9CYY - chains M and m of the 29 polymer chains in the assembly; structure by electron microscopy, 3.00 A resolution.

[Chain M (and m)]
Name: Lambda 1
Organism: Mammalian orthoreovirus 3 Dearing
Notes: chain m of this document is another copy of the same molecule, construct and numbering; everything in this record applies to it too
Reference sequence: F1ARN3 (F1ARN3_9REOV); residue numbers follow UniProt; this construct covers 1-1275
Chain sequence (1275 residues; row label = number of the first residue in the row):
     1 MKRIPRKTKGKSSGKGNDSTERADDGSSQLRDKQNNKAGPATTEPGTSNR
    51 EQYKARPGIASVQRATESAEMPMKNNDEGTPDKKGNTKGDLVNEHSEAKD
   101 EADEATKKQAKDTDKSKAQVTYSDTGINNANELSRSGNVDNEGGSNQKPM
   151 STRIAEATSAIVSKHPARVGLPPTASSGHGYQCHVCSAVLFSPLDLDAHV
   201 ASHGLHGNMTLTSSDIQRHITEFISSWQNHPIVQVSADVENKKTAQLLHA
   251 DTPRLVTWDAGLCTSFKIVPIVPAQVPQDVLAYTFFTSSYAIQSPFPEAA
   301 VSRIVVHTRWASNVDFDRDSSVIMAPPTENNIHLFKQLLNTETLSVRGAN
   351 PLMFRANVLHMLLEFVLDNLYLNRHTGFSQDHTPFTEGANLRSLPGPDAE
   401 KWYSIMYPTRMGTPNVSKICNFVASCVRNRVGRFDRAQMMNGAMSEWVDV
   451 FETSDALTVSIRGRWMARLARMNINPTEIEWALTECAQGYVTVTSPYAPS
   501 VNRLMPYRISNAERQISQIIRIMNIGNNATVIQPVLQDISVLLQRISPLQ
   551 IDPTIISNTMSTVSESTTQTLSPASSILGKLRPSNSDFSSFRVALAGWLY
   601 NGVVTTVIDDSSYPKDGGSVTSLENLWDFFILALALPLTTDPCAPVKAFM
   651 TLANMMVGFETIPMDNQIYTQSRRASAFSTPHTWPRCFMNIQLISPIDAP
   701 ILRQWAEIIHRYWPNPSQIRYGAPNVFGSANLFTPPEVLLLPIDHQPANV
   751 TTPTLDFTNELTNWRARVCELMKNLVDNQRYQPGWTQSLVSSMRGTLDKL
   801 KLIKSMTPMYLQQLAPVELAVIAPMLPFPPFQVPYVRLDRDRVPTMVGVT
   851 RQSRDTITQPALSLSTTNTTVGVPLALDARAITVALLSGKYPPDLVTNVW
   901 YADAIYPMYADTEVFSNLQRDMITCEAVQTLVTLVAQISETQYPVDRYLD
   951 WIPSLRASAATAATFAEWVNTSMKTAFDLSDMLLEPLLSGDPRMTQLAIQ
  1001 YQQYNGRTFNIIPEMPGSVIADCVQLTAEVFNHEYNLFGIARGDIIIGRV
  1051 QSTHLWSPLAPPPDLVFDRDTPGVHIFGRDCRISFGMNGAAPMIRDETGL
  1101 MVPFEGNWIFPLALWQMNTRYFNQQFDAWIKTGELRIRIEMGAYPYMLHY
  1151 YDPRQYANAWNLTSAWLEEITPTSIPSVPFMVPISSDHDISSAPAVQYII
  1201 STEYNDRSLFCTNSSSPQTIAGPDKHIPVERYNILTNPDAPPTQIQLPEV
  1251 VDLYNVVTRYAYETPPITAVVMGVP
Disordered / not traced: 1-180, 209-216 (chain m: 14-39, 168-1275)

[Chain M / chain m interface]
Residue-residue contacts (128):
  Gln182(M) - Glu44(m)
  Gln182(M) - Thr47(m)
  Gln217(M) - Lys2(m)  hydrogen bond
  Trp227(M) - Glu51(m)
  Gln228(M) - Tyr53(m)
  Asn229(M) - Asn49(m)
  Ile232(M) - Gln63(m)
  Asp238(M) - Lys7(m)
  Gln246(M) - Gln63(m)  hydrogen bond
  Gln246(M) - Glu67(m)
  Leu247(M) - Glu67(m)
  Leu247(M) - Glu70(m)
  His249(M) - Glu67(m)  salt bridge
  His249(M) - Glu70(m)  salt bridge
  His249(M) - Met71(m)  hydrogen bond
  His249(M) - Pro72(m)
  Asp251(M) - Lys7(m)  salt bridge
  Arg254(M) - Ile4(m)
  Asp315(M) - Lys2(m)
  Asp315(M) - Arg3(m)
  Asp315(M) - Ile4(m)  hydrogen bond (backbone-backbone)
  Phe316(M) - Ile4(m)
  Phe316(M) - Arg6(m)
  Asp317(M) - Arg6(m)  hydrogen bond (backbone-side chain)
  Arg318(M) - Arg6(m)  hydrogen bond (backbone-side chain)
  Asp319(M) - Arg6(m)
  Asp319(M) - Gly10(m)
  Asp319(M) - Lys11(m)  hydrogen bond (side chain-backbone)
  Asp319(M) - Ser12(m)  hydrogen bond (side chain-backbone)
  Ser321(M) - Lys11(m)  hydrogen bond (backbone-side chain)
  Glu342(M) - Ser151(m)
  Glu342(M) - Ile154(m)
  Glu342(M) - Ala155(m)
  Glu364(M) - Lys11(m)  salt bridge
  Met523(M) - Arg135(m)  hydrogen bond (backbone-side chain)
  Asn524(M) - Met73(m)
  Asn524(M) - Lys74(m)  hydrogen bond (side chain-backbone)
  Asn524(M) - Asn76(m)  hydrogen bond (side chain-backbone)
  Ile525(M) - Met73(m)  hydrophobic
  Ile525(M) - Asn76(m)  hydrogen bond (backbone-side chain)
  Gly526(M) - Ser134(m)  hydrogen bond (backbone-side chain)
  Asn527(M) - Glu101(m)
  Asn527(M) - Glu132(m)
  Asn527(M) - Leu133(m)  hydrogen bond (side chain-backbone)
  Asn528(M) - Asn76(m)
  Asn528(M) - Glu101(m)  hydrogen bond
  Ala529(M) - Ala105(m)  hydrophobic
  Thr530(M) - Glu101(m)
  Val531(M) - Met73(m)  hydrophobic
  Gln533(M) - Ala105(m)
  Gln533(M) - Lys108(m)
  Gln533(M) - Gln109(m)  hydrogen bond
  Gln533(M) - Asp112(m)
  Gln533(M) - Tyr122(m)
  Val535(M) - Met73(m)  hydrophobic
  Gln537(M) - Gln109(m)  hydrogen bond
  Asp538(M) - Ser68(m)
  Asp538(M) - Ala69(m)  hydrogen bond (side chain-backbone)
  Leu542(M) - Ala65(m)  hydrophobic
  Leu542(M) - Ala69(m)  hydrophobic
  Arg545(M) - Pro57(m)
  Asp587(M) - Gln119(m)  hydrogen bond (backbone-side chain)
  Ser589(M) - Gln119(m)  hydrogen bond
  Ser590(M) - Gln119(m)  hydrogen bond
  Ser590(M) - Val120(m)
  Asp610(M) - Thr125(m)
  Asp610(M) - Gly126(m)
  Ser679(M) - Ile127(m)
  Pro827(M) - Ala69(m)
  Pro827(M) - Met71(m)
  Phe828(M) - Met73(m)  hydrophobic
  Leu864(M) - Leu133(m)  hydrophobic
  Leu864(M) - Arg135(m)
  Thr867(M) - Asn129(m)
  Thr867(M) - Asn131(m)
  Thr867(M) - Glu132(m)
  Thr867(M) - Leu133(m)
  Asn868(M) - Asn129(m)
  Asn868(M) - Glu132(m)
  Thr869(M) - Asn128(m)  hydrogen bond (side chain-backbone)
  Thr869(M) - Asn129(m)  hydrogen bond (backbone-side chain)
  Pro874(M) - Asn129(m)
  Leu875(M) - Thr121(m)
  Leu875(M) - Tyr122(m)  hydrophobic
  Ala876(M) - Val120(m)
  Ala876(M) - Thr121(m)  hydrogen bond (backbone-backbone)
  Ala876(M) - Thr125(m)
  Leu877(M) - Val120(m)  hydrophobic
  Arg880(M) - Gln119(m)
  Ala881(M) - Gln119(m)
  Pro892(M) - Arg56(m)
  Asp894(M) - Arg56(m)  hydrogen bond (backbone-side chain)
  Trp900(M) - Arg56(m)
  Trp900(M) - Pro57(m)
  Asp903(M) - Tyr53(m)  hydrogen bond
  Asp903(M) - Ala55(m)
  Asp903(M) - Arg56(m)
  Pro907(M) - Val62(m)  hydrophobic
  Met908(M) - Thr66(m)
  Asp911(M) - Glu67(m)
  Asp911(M) - Glu70(m)
  Glu913(M) - Glu70(m)
  Ser958(M) - Glu142(m)
  Ala959(M) - Asn141(m)
  Ala959(M) - Glu142(m)
  Ala963(M) - Pro81(m)
  Ala963(M) - Asn141(m)
  Thr964(M) - Gly85(m)
  Glu967(M) - Pro81(m)
  Glu967(M) - Asp82(m)
  Trp968(M) - Lys83(m)  hydrogen bond (side chain-backbone)
  Thr975(M) - Arg6(m)  hydrogen bond (backbone-side chain)
  Asp978(M) - Arg6(m)  salt bridge
  Asp978(M) - Lys7(m)  hydrogen bond (side chain-backbone)
  Asp978(M) - Thr8(m)  hydrogen bond
  Ser980(M) - Thr8(m)
  Met982(M) - Asn75(m)
  Glu985(M) - Asn75(m)
  Glu985(M) - Thr80(m)
  Leu988(M) - Pro81(m)
  Leu988(M) - Asn141(m)  hydrogen bond (backbone-side chain)
  Ser989(M) - Arg135(m)
  Ser989(M) - Asn141(m)  hydrogen bond (backbone-side chain)
  Gly990(M) - Asn141(m)
  Arg1120(M) - Ser163(m)
  Arg1120(M) - Lys164(m)
  Arg1120(M) - His165(m)
  Thr1173(M) - Thr158(m)
Also at the interface, not in a pair above, chain M (103 interface residues in all): His230, Gln234, Leu248, Asn313, Val314, Ser320, Asn340, Leu344, Ile532, Leu536, Ile546, Asn585, Phe588, Asp609, Ser676, Thr870, Val873, Asp878, Val899, Ala904, Ala960, Thr971, Leu979, Asp981, Asp991, Thr1119, Gln1124
Also at the interface, not in a pair above, chain m (79 interface residues in all): Met1, Lys9, Ser13, Ile59, Ser61, Gly79, Lys84, Ala102, Glu104, Thr113, Lys115, Asp124, Met150, Val162, Pro166

[Summary]
103 residues of chain M face 79 of chain m across their interface; the contacts include 33 hydrogen bonds and
5 salt bridges. Polar contacts include His249(M)-Glu67(m), His249(M)-Glu70(m) and Asp251(M)-Lys7(m).
Both chains are Lambda 1 (Mammalian orthoreovirus 3 Dearing). Entry 9CYY (Cryo-EM structure of MRV virion) was
determined by electron microscopy, deposited together with 9CYT and 9CYX.
